6HE5 - chains 4 and 5 of the 20 polymer chains in the assembly; structure by electron microscopy, 4.12 A resolution (low resolution: residue-level contacts below are approximate; hydrogen-bond / salt-bridge calls are withheld).

[Chain 4 (and 5)]
Protein: Proteasome subunit beta
From: Archaeoglobus fulgidus (strain ATCC 49558 / VC-16 / DSM 4304 / JCM 9628 / NBRC 100126)
Notes: EC 3.4.25.1; chain 5 of this document is another copy of the same molecule, construct and numbering; everything in this record applies to it too
UniProtKB: Q9P996 (PSB_ARCFU); residues 11-213 here = UniProt positions 11-213
Chain sequence (210 residues; numbered 10 to 219; the number before each row is that of its first residue):
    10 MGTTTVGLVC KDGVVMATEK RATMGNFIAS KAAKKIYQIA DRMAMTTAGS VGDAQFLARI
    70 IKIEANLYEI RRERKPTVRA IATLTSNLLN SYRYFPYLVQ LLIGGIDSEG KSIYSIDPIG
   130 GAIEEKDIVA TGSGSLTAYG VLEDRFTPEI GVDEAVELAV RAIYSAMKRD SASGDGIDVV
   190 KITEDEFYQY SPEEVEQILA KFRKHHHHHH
Disordered / not traced: 10-11, 214-219
Sequence notes: initiating methionine (10); expression tag (214-219)
Swiss-Prot annotation at these positions:
  - active site: Thr-12 (Nucleophile)

[How chain 4 and chain 5 interact]
Contacting residue pairs (43; chain 4 residue first):
  Ala-31(4) / Ile-132(5)
  Thr-32(4) / Gln-109(5)
  Thr-32(4) / Asp-126(5)
  Thr-32(4) / Ile-128(5)
  Met-33(4) / Ala-139(5)
  Met-33(4) / Ser-144(5)
  Met-33(4) / Tyr-148(5)
  Gly-34(4) / Gly-141(5)
  Gly-34(4) / Ser-144(5)
  Phe-36(4) / Leu-145(5)
  Ala-38(4) / Ile-132(5)
  Ala-38(4) / Glu-134(5)
  Ala-38(4) / Ile-137(5)
  Ala-38(4) / Val-138(5)
  Ser-39(4) / Glu-134(5)
  Ser-39(4) / Lys-135(5)
  Ser-39(4) / Ile-137(5)
  Ser-39(4) / Tyr-148(5)
  Lys-40(4) / Tyr-148(5)
  Ala-41(4) / Lys-135(5)
  Lys-43(4) / Ala-131(5)
  Lys-43(4) / Glu-133(5)
  Gly-61(4) / Ile-128(5)
  Gly-61(4) / Gly-129(5)
  Gly-61(4) / Gly-130(5)
  Asp-62(4) / Arg-102(5)
  Asp-62(4) / Ile-128(5)
  Gln-64(4) / Gly-130(5)
  Gln-64(4) / Ala-131(5)
  Gln-64(4) / Ile-132(5)
  Phe-65(4) / Ser-95(5)
  Phe-65(4) / Asn-96(5)
  Phe-65(4) / Asn-99(5)
  Phe-65(4) / Gly-130(5)
  Arg-68(4) / Ser-95(5)
  Arg-68(4) / Gly-130(5)
  Arg-68(4) / Ala-131(5)
  Tyr-103(4) / Tyr-103(5)
  Phe-104(4) / Asn-99(5)
  Phe-104(4) / Tyr-103(5)
  Pro-105(4) / Arg-102(5)
  Tyr-106(4) / Asn-99(5)
  Tyr-106(4) / Arg-102(5)
Other interface residues (no listed pair), chain 4 (20 interface residues in all): Ile-37
Other interface residues (no listed pair), chain 5 (25 interface residues in all): Thr-92, Ser-124, Thr-140

[Summary]
The interface between chain 4 and chain 5 involves 20 residues on one side and 25 on the other. UniProt lists
active-site residue Thr-12(4) on chain 4.
Both chains are Proteasome subunit beta (Archaeoglobus fulgidus (strain ATCC 49558 / VC-16 / DSM 4304 / JCM
9628 / NBRC 100126)). Entry 6HE5 (20S core particle of PAN-proteasomes) was determined by electron microscopy
(same publication as 6HE7, 6HE8, 6HE9, 6HEA, 6HEC and 6HED).
